PDB entry 1GAM | X-ray diffraction, 2.60 A resolution | chains A and B

[Chain A (and B)]
Protein: Gamma B crystallin
From: Bos taurus
Notes: fragment: truncated c-terminal domain; chain B of this document is another copy of the same molecule, construct and numbering; everything in this record applies to it too
Reference sequence: P02526 (CRGB_BOVIN); numbering as in UniProt (aligned over 87-172)
Sequence (86 residues; numbered 87 to 172; the number before each row is that of its first residue):
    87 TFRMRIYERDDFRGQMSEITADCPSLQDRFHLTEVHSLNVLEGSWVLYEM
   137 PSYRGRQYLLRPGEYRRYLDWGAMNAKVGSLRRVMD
Construct notes: conflict Ala-107 (Asp in P02526)

[Interface between chain A and chain B]
Residue-residue contacts (19):
  Ser-130(A) with Val-170(B); Asp-172(B)
  Val-132(A) with Leu-145(B), hydrophobic
  Arg-142(A) with Arg-142(B)
  Gln-143(A) with Gln-143(B); Tyr-144(B); Leu-145(B), hydrogen bond (side chain-backbone)
  Tyr-144(A) with Gln-143(B)
  Leu-145(A) with Val-132(B), hydrophobic; Gln-143(B), hydrogen bond (backbone-side chain)
  Arg-147(A) with Arg-168(B); Asp-172(B), hydrogen bond (side chain-backbone)
  Pro-148(A) with Asp-172(B)
  Arg-168(A) with Arg-147(B)
  Val-170(A) with Ser-130(B); Val-170(B), hydrophobic
  Met-171(A) with Ser-130(B)
  Asp-172(A) with Arg-147(B), hydrogen bond (backbone-side chain); Pro-148(B)
Other interface residues (no listed pair), chain A (13 interface residues in all): Tyr-134
Other interface residues (no listed pair), chain B (14 interface residues in all): Tyr-134, Gly-141, Met-171

[Overview]
13 residues of chain A and 14 residues of chain B are in contact, with 4 hydrogen bonds. Polar pairs include
Gln-143(A)/Leu-145(B) and Arg-147(A)/Asp-172(B).
Chain A and chain B are both Gamma B crystallin (Bos taurus); the structure, Gamma B crystallin truncated
C-terminal domain, was determined by X-ray diffraction (same publication as 1DSL).
